9QUB - chains C and A of the 6 polymer chains in the assembly; structure by electron microscopy, 2.70 A resolution.

Chain C:
Molecule: Fab-light chain
Source organism: Mus musculus
Notes: antibody fragment or engineered binder
Sequence (214 residues; row label = number of the first residue in the row):
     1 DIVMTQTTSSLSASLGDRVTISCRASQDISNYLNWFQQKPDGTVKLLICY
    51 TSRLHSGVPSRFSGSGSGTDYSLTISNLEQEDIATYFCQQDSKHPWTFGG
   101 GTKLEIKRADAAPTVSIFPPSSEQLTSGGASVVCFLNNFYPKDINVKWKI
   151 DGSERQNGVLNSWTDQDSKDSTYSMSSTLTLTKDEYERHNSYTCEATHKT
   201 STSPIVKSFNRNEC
Not modelled in the structure: 152-158, 180-189, 197-214
Cystine bridges: Cys-23/Cys-88, Cys-134/Cys-194

Chain A:
Molecule: Sodium/hydrogen exchanger 9B2
Source organism: Homo sapiens
Reference sequence: Q86UD5 (SL9B2_HUMAN); numbering as in UniProt (aligned over 1-537)
Sequence (537 residues; each row starts with the number of its first residue):
     1 MGDEDKRITYEDSEPSTGMNYTPSMHQEAQEETVMKLKGIDANEPTEGSI
    51 LLKSSEKKLQETPTEANHVQRLRQMLACPPHGLLDRVITNVTIIVLLWAV
   101 VWSITGSECLPGGNLFGIIILFYCAIIGGKLLGLIKLPTLPPLPSLLGML
   151 LAGFLIRNIPVINDNVQIKHKWSSSLRSIALSIILVRAGLGLDSKALKKL
   201 KGVCVRLSMGPCIVEACTSALLAHYLLGLPWQWGFILGFVLGAVSPAVVV
   251 PSMLLLQGGGYGVEKGVPTLLMAAGSFDDILAITGFNTCLGIAFSTGSTV
   301 FNVLRGVLEVVIGVATGSVLGFFIQYFPSRDQDKLVCKRTFLVLGLSVLA
   351 VFSSVHFGFPGSGGLCTLVMAFLAGMGWTSEKAEVEKIIAVAWDIFQPLL
   401 FGLIGAEVSIASLRPETVGLCVATVGIAVLIRILTTFLMVCFAGFNLKEK
   451 IFISFAWLPKATVQAAIGSVALDTARSHGEKQLEDYGMDVLTVAFLSILI
   501 TAPIGSLLIGLLGPRLLQKVEHQNKDEEVQGETSVQV
Not modelled in the structure: 1-78, 522-537
Small-molecule neighbours:
  - 3-sn-phosphatidic acid (LPP; 2-(hexadecanoyloxy)-1-[(phosphonooxy)methyl]ethyl hexadecanoate), molecule 1: Ile-104, Thr-105, Glu-108, Leu-115, Trp-172
  - 3-sn-phosphatidic acid (LPP), molecule 2: Phe-122, Lys-169, Lys-171, Trp-172, Ser-175, Leu-176, Ile-179, Ile-183, Phe-396, Leu-399
From the paper describing this entry:
  - binding site for 3-sn-phosphatidic acid: Lys-169, Lys-171, Trp-172
  - contacts within the chain: Glu-215/Lys-460 (salt bridge), Asp-278/Arg-432 (salt bridge), Glu-215/Arg-432 (salt bridge)
  - conformationally variable residues (side-chain flip): Arg-432
  - mutagenesis - S178A, S178F, L181A, L181F, L181S, L181T, P360A, P360S, P360T: decreased growth

How chain C and chain A interact:
Contacting residue pairs (8; chain C residue first):
  Tyr-32(C) / Lys-481(A)
  Tyr-32(C) / Gln-482(A)
  Asp-91(C) / Lys-481(A)
  Ser-92(C) / Glu-480(A)
  Ser-92(C) / Lys-481(A)
  Lys-93(C) / Gly-479(A)
  Lys-93(C) / Glu-480(A)  salt bridge
  His-94(C) / Gly-479(A)  hydrogen bond (backbone-backbone)
Also at the interface, not in a pair above, chain A (5 interface residues in all): His-478

In short:
Chain C and chain A each contribute 5 residues to their interface, with 1 hydrogen bond and 1 salt bridge.
Polar pairs include Lys-93(C)/Glu-480(A) and His-94(C)/Gly-479(A). From the paper: a binding site for
3-sn-phosphatidic acid at Lys-169(A), Lys-171(A) and Trp-172(A); S178A, S178F and L181A of chain A, among
others, reduce growth; 9 substitutions were tested in all.
Here chain C is Fab-light chain (Mus musculus) and chain A is Sodium/hydrogen exchanger 9B2 (Homo sapiens).
Entry 9QUB (Cryo-EM structure of the human NHA2-Fab complex) was determined by electron microscopy together
with 9QUW from the same study.
